PDB entry 2VDH | X-ray diffraction, 2.30 A resolution | chains L and N of the 16 polymer chains in the assembly

Chain L (and N):
Name: Ribulose bisphosphate carboxylase small chain 1
From: Chlamydomonas reinhardtii
Notes: EC 4.1.1.39; chain N of this document is another copy of the same molecule, construct and numbering; everything in this record applies to it too
UniProtKB: P00873 (RBS1_CHLRE); residues 1-140 here correspond to UniProt positions 46-185 (UniProt number = residue number + 45)
Amino-acid sequence (140 residues; numbered 1 to 140; the number before each row is that of its first residue):
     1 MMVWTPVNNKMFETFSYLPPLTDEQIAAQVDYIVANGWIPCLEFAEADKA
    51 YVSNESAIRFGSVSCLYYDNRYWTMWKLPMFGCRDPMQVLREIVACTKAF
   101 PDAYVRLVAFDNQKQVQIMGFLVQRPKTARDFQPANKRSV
Modified positions: Met1 (n-methyl methionine; MME)

How chain L and chain N interact:
Contacting residue pairs - 19 pairs, chain L then chain N:
  Met1(L) - Lys77(N)
  Val3(L) - Phe44(N)  hydrophobic
  Val3(L) - Trp76(N)  hydrophobic
  Val3(L) - Lys77(N)
  Thr5(L) - Phe100(N)
  Pro6(L) - Phe44(N)  hydrophobic
  Pro6(L) - Thr74(N)
  Asn54(L) - Ile58(N)
  Asn54(L) - Arg59(N)  hydrogen bond
  Glu55(L) - Ile58(N)
  Ala57(L) - Ile58(N)
  Ile58(L) - Ile58(N)
  Ser62(L) - Gly61(N)
  Ser64(L) - Arg59(N)  hydrogen bond (backbone-side chain)
  Leu66(L) - Arg59(N)
  Tyr67(L) - Arg59(N)  hydrogen bond (backbone-side chain)
  Tyr68(L) - Arg59(N)
  Val140(L) - Ala99(N)  hydrophobic
  Val140(L) - Phe100(N)  hydrophobic
Also at the interface, not in a pair above, chain L (16 interface residues in all): Val7, Cys65
Also at the interface, not in a pair above, chain N (12 interface residues in all): Glu46, Met75, Leu78

In short:
Chain L and chain N form an interface of 16 and 12 residues respectively; the contacts include 3 hydrogen
bonds. Polar pairs include Asn54(L)-Arg59(N), Ser64(L)-Arg59(N) and Tyr67(L)-Arg59(N).
Both chains are Ribulose bisphosphate carboxylase small chain 1 (Chlamydomonas reinhardtii). Entry 2VDH
(Crystal structure of Chlamydomonas reinhardtii Rubisco with a large- subunit C172S mutation) was determined
by X-ray diffraction together with 2VDI from the same study.
